2BJ8 - chains A and B; structure by X-ray diffraction, 2.10 A resolution.

# Chain A (and B)
Protein: Nickel responsive regulator
Source organism: Pyrococcus horikoshii
Notes: chain B of this document is another copy of the same molecule, construct and numbering; everything in this record applies to it too
UniProt: O58316 (NIKR_PYRHO); residues 1-138 here = UniProt positions 1-138
Amino-acid sequence (138 residues; numbered 1 to 138; the number before each row is that of its first residue):
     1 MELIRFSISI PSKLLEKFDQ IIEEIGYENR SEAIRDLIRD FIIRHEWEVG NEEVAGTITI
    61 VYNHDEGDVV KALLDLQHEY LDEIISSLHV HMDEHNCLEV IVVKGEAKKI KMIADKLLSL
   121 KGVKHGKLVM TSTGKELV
Disordered / not traced: 138 (chain B: fully traced)
Bound ions: Ni2+ site 1: His-64, Asp-65 (shared with Asp-75(B) of chain B); Ni2+ site 2: Asp-75 (shared with His-64(B), Asp-65(B) of chain B); Ni2+ site 3: His-78 (shared with His-89(B), His-91(B), Cys-97(B) of chain B); Ni2+ site 4: His-89, His-91, Cys-97 (shared with His-78(B) of chain B)
Curated features (UniProtKB/Swiss-Prot):
  - binding site (Ni(2+)): His-78, His-89, His-91, Cys-97

# How chain A and chain B interact
Residue-residue contacts (130; chain A residue first):
  Met-1(A) / Ser-12(B)  hydrogen bond (backbone-side chain)
  Glu-2(A) / Pro-11(B)
  Glu-2(A) / Ser-12(B)  hydrogen bond (backbone-backbone)
  Leu-3(A) / Ile-10(B)
  Leu-3(A) / Pro-11(B)
  Ile-4(A) / Ile-8(B)
  Ile-4(A) / Ser-9(B)
  Ile-4(A) / Ile-10(B)  hydrogen bond (backbone-backbone)
  Ile-4(A) / Ser-12(B)
  Ile-4(A) / Leu-15(B)  hydrophobic
  Arg-5(A) / Ser-7(B)  hydrogen bond
  Arg-5(A) / Ile-8(B)
  Arg-5(A) / Ser-9(B)
  Phe-6(A) / Ser-7(B)
  Phe-6(A) / Ile-8(B)  hydrogen bond (backbone-backbone)
  Phe-6(A) / Ile-10(B)  hydrophobic
  Phe-6(A) / Leu-15(B)  hydrophobic
  Phe-6(A) / Arg-30(B)
  Phe-6(A) / Ile-34(B)  hydrophobic
  Ser-7(A) / Arg-5(B)  hydrogen bond
  Ser-7(A) / Phe-6(B)
  Ser-7(A) / Ser-7(B)
  Ile-8(A) / Ile-4(B)
  Ile-8(A) / Arg-5(B)
  Ile-8(A) / Phe-6(B)  hydrogen bond (backbone-backbone)
  Ile-8(A) / Ser-31(B)
  Ile-8(A) / Ile-34(B)  hydrophobic
  Ser-9(A) / Ile-4(B)
  Ser-9(A) / Arg-5(B)  hydrogen bond
  Ser-9(A) / Arg-35(B)  hydrogen bond (backbone-side chain)
  Ile-10(A) / Leu-3(B)
  Ile-10(A) / Ile-4(B)  hydrogen bond (backbone-backbone)
  Ile-10(A) / Phe-6(B)  hydrophobic
  Ile-10(A) / Arg-35(B)
  Ile-10(A) / Ile-38(B)  hydrophobic
  Pro-11(A) / Glu-2(B)
  Pro-11(A) / Leu-3(B)
  Ser-12(A) / Glu-2(B)  hydrogen bond (backbone-backbone)
  Ser-12(A) / Ile-4(B)
  Leu-14(A) / Arg-39(B)
  Leu-14(A) / Ile-42(B)  hydrophobic
  Leu-14(A) / Val-138(B)
  Leu-15(A) / Ile-4(B)  hydrophobic
  Leu-15(A) / Phe-6(B)  hydrophobic
  Lys-17(A) / Ile-42(B)
  Lys-17(A) / Glu-136(B)  hydrogen bond (side chain-backbone)
  Phe-18(A) / Ile-38(B)  hydrophobic
  Phe-18(A) / Phe-41(B)  hydrophobic
  Ile-21(A) / Phe-41(B)  hydrophobic
  Ile-21(A) / His-45(B)
  Ile-22(A) / Phe-41(B)  hydrophobic
  Ile-25(A) / Phe-41(B)  hydrophobic
  Arg-30(A) / Phe-6(B)
  Ser-31(A) / Ile-8(B)
  Ser-31(A) / Ser-9(B)  hydrogen bond (side chain-backbone)
  Ser-31(A) / Ile-10(B)
  Ile-34(A) / Ile-8(B)  hydrophobic
  Arg-35(A) / Ile-10(B)
  Arg-35(A) / Pro-11(B)
  Arg-35(A) / Leu-14(B)
  Leu-37(A) / Leu-37(B)
  Leu-37(A) / Phe-41(B)  hydrophobic
  Ile-38(A) / Leu-14(B)  hydrophobic
  Ile-38(A) / Phe-18(B)  hydrophobic
  Ile-38(A) / Leu-37(B)  hydrophobic
  Phe-41(A) / Phe-18(B)  hydrophobic
  Phe-41(A) / Ile-21(B)  hydrophobic
  Phe-41(A) / Ile-22(B)  hydrophobic
  Phe-41(A) / Ile-25(B)  hydrophobic
  Phe-41(A) / Leu-37(B)  hydrophobic
  Ile-42(A) / Leu-14(B)  hydrophobic
  Ile-42(A) / Lys-17(B)
  Ile-42(A) / Phe-18(B)
  Ile-42(A) / Ile-21(B)  hydrophobic
  His-45(A) / Ile-25(B)
  Glu-46(A) / Lys-17(B)
  Ala-55(A) / Met-92(B)  hydrophobic
  Ala-55(A) / Leu-98(B)  hydrophobic
  Thr-57(A) / Thr-59(B)  hydrogen bond
  Thr-59(A) / Thr-57(B)  hydrogen bond
  Val-61(A) / Thr-131(B)
  Val-61(A) / Ser-132(B)
  Ile-85(A) / Val-90(B)  hydrophobic
  Leu-88(A) / Ser-86(B)
  Leu-88(A) / Val-102(B)  hydrophobic
  Val-90(A) / Ile-85(B)  hydrophobic
  Val-90(A) / Val-102(B)  hydrophobic
  Met-92(A) / Ala-55(B)  hydrophobic
  Met-92(A) / Lys-104(B)  hydrogen bond (backbone-side chain)
  Met-92(A) / Ser-132(B)
  Met-92(A) / Thr-133(B)
  Asp-93(A) / Lys-135(B)  salt bridge
  Asn-96(A) / Thr-133(B)
  Asn-96(A) / Gly-134(B)  hydrogen bond (side chain-backbone)
  Asn-96(A) / Lys-135(B)
  Leu-98(A) / Ala-55(B)  hydrophobic
  Leu-98(A) / Thr-131(B)
  Val-100(A) / Thr-57(B)
  Val-100(A) / Val-100(B)  hydrophobic
  Val-100(A) / Val-102(B)  hydrophobic
  Val-102(A) / Leu-88(B)  hydrophobic
  Val-102(A) / Val-90(B)  hydrophobic
  Asp-115(A) / Ile-25(B)
  Ser-119(A) / Ile-25(B)
  Ser-119(A) / Gly-26(B)
  Ser-119(A) / Tyr-27(B)
  Lys-121(A) / Glu-28(B)
  Lys-124(A) / Arg-39(B)  hydrogen bond (backbone-side chain)
  Lys-124(A) / Gly-134(B)  hydrogen bond (side chain-backbone)
  Lys-124(A) / Leu-137(B)  hydrogen bond (side chain-backbone)
  Lys-124(A) / Val-138(B)
  His-125(A) / Asp-40(B)  salt bridge
  His-125(A) / Ile-43(B)
  His-125(A) / Met-130(B)
  His-125(A) / Thr-131(B)  hydrogen bond
  Lys-127(A) / Asp-40(B)  salt bridge
  Lys-127(A) / Val-129(B)
  Val-129(A) / Lys-127(B)
  Val-129(A) / Val-129(B)  hydrophobic
  Thr-131(A) / Val-61(B)
  Thr-131(A) / His-125(B)
  Ser-132(A) / His-125(B)  hydrogen bond (backbone-side chain)
  Thr-133(A) / Met-92(B)
  Thr-133(A) / Asn-96(B)  hydrogen bond (backbone-side chain)
  Gly-134(A) / Lys-124(B)
  Gly-134(A) / His-125(B)  hydrogen bond (backbone-side chain)
  Lys-135(A) / His-125(B)  hydrogen bond (backbone-side chain)
  Glu-136(A) / Val-123(B)
  Glu-136(A) / Lys-124(B)
  Glu-136(A) / His-125(B)
Also at the interface, not in a pair above, chain A (65 interface residues in all): Glu-24, Arg-39, Arg-44, Gly-56, Ser-86, Ser-87, Lys-116, Leu-118, Val-123, Leu-137
Also at the interface, not in a pair above, chain B (65 interface residues in all): Met-1, Glu-32, Asp-36, Ser-87

# Overview
The chain A/chain B interface involves 65 residues from each chain, with 25 hydrogen bonds and 3 salt bridges.
Among the polar pairs are Asp-93(A)/Lys-135(B), His-125(A)/Asp-40(B) and Lys-127(A)/Asp-40(B). Curated
annotation (UniProt) lists 4 Ni2+-binding residues on chain A.
Chain A and chain B are both Nickel responsive regulator (Pyrococcus horikoshii); the structure, NIKR IN
CLOSED CONFORMATION AND NICKEL BOUND TO HIGH and LOW-AFFINITY SITES, was determined by X-ray diffraction
together with 2BJ1, 2BJ3, 2BJ7 and 2BJ9 from the same study.
